PDB entry 4PN9 | X-ray diffraction, 2.20 A resolution | chains C and D of the 6 polymer chains in the assembly

# Chain C (and D)
Name: CC-Hex2
Notes: chain D of this document is another copy of the same molecule, construct and numbering; everything in this record applies to it too
Chain sequence (31 residues; numbered 0 to 30; the number before each row is that of its first residue; numbering starts at 0):
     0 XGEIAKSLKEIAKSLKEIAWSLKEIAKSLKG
Modified / non-standard residues: ACE (acetyl group) at position 0

# How chain C and chain D interact
Pairs across the interface (27; chain C residue first):
  Glu2(C) - Lys8(D)  salt bridge
  Ile3(C) - Ile3(D)  hydrophobic
  Ile3(C) - Leu7(D)  hydrophobic
  Ser6(C) - Leu7(D)
  Ser6(C) - Lys8(D)
  Glu9(C) - Lys15(D)  salt bridge
  Ile10(C) - Ile10(D)  hydrophobic
  Ile10(C) - Ala11(D)  hydrophobic
  Ile10(C) - Leu14(D)  hydrophobic
  Ser13(C) - Leu14(D)
  Ser13(C) - Lys15(D)
  Glu16(C) - Ala18(D)
  Glu16(C) - Lys22(D)  salt bridge
  Ile17(C) - Leu14(D)
  Ile17(C) - Ile17(D)  hydrophobic
  Ile17(C) - Ala18(D)  hydrophobic
  Ile17(C) - Leu21(D)  hydrophobic
  Ser20(C) - Leu21(D)
  Ser20(C) - Lys22(D)
  Leu21(C) - Leu21(D)  hydrophobic
  Glu23(C) - Lys29(D)  salt bridge
  Ile24(C) - Leu21(D)
  Ile24(C) - Ile24(D)  hydrophobic
  Ile24(C) - Ala25(D)  hydrophobic
  Ile24(C) - Leu28(D)  hydrophobic
  Ser27(C) - Leu28(D)
  Ser27(C) - Lys29(D)
Other interface residues (no listed pair), chain C (16 interface residues in all): Leu7, Leu14, Leu28
Other interface residues (no listed pair), chain D (16 interface residues in all): Ala4

# Overview
Chain C and chain D each contribute 16 residues to their interface; the contacts include 4 salt bridges. Polar
pairs include Glu2(C)-Lys8(D), Glu9(C)-Lys15(D) and Glu16(C)-Lys22(D).
Both chains are CC-Hex2. Entry 4PN9 (A de novo designed hexameric coiled coil CC-Hex2) was determined by X-ray
diffraction together with 4PN8, 4PNA, 4PNB and 4PND from the same study.
